PDB entry 2IRF | X-ray diffraction, 2.20 A resolution | chains F and G of the 4 polymer chains in the assembly

[Chain F]
Molecule: 13-nt DNA strand
Sequence (13 nucleotides; row label = number of the first residue in the row):
  1124 TTCACTTTCA CXT
Modified / non-standard residues: 5IU (5-iodo-2'-deoxyuridine-5'-monophosphate) at position 1135

[Chain G]
Molecule: Interferon regulatory factor 2
Source organism: Mus musculus
Notes: fragment: dna-binding domain
UniProt: P23906 (IRF2_MOUSE); numbering as in UniProt (aligned over 1-113)
Sequence (113 residues; numbered 1 to 113; the number before each row is that of its first residue):
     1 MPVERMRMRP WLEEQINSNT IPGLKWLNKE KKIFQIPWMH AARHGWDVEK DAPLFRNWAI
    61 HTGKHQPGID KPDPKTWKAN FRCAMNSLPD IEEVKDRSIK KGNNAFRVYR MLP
Disordered / not traced: 1-4
Bound ions: K+: Met-85, Asn-86, Leu-88, Ile-91
Swiss-Prot annotation at these positions:
  - DNA-binding region: Arg-5 to Pro-113 (IRF tryptophan pentad repeat)
  - modified residue (N6-acetyllysine): Lys-75, Lys-78

[Interface between chain F and chain G]
Pairs across the interface - 17 pairs, chain F then chain G:
  DA1133(F) / Arg-7(G)  sugar contact
  DC1134(F) / Arg-7(G)  phosphate contact
  DC1134(F) / Met-8(G)  hydrogen bond to the phosphate
  DC1134(F) / Trp-58(G)  phosphate contact
  DC1134(F) / Ala-84(G)  sugar contact
  DC1134(F) / Ser-87(G)  base contact
  DC1134(F) / Leu-88(G)  phosphate contact
  5IU_1135(F) / Trp-58(G)  hydrogen bond to the phosphate
  5IU_1135(F) / Thr-62(G)  hydrogen bond to the phosphate
  5IU_1135(F) / Lys-64(G)  phosphate contact
  5IU_1135(F) / Asn-80(G)  sugar contact
  5IU_1135(F) / Cys-83(G)  base contact
  5IU_1135(F) / Ala-84(G)  base contact
  5IU_1135(F) / Ser-87(G)  base contact
  DT1136(F) / Lys-64(G)  salt bridge to the phosphate
  DT1136(F) / Asn-80(G)  hydrogen bond to the phosphate
  DT1136(F) / Cys-83(G)  base contact

[In short]
4 residues of chain F face 10 of chain G across their interface; the contacts include 4 hydrogen bonds and 1
salt bridge. Polar contacts include DC1134(F)/Met-8(G), 5IU_1135(F)/Trp-58(G) and 5IU_1135(F)/Thr-62(G).
Met-85(G), Asn-86(G), Leu-88(G) and Ile-91(G) coordinate K+. UniProt lists a DNA-binding region on chain G.
Chain F is a 13-nt DNA strand and chain G is Interferon regulatory factor 2 (Mus musculus); the structure,
Crystal structure of an irf-2/DNA complex, was determined by X-ray diffraction.
